Entry 7Y1C (electron microscopy, 3.13 A resolution); this record covers chains A and X of the 8 polymer chains in the assembly.

[Chain A]
Protein: phage connector protein
Organism: Klebsiella phage Kp9
Chain sequence (535 residues; each row starts with the number of its first residue):
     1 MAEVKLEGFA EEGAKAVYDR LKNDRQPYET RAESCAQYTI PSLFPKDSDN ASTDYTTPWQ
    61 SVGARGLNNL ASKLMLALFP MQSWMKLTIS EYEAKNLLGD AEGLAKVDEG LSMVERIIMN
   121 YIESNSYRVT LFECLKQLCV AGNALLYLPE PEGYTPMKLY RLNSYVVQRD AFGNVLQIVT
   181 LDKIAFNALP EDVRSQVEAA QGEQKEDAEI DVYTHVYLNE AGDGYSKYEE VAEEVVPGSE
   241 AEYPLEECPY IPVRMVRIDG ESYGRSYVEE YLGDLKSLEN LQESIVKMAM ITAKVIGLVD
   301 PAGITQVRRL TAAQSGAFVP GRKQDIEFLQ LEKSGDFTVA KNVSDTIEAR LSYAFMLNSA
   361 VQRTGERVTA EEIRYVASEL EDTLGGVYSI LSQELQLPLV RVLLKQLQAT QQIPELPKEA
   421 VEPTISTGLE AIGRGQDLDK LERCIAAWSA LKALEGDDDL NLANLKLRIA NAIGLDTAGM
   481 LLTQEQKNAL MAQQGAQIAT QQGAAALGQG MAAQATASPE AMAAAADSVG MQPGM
Unresolved in the structure: 1-6, 360-375, 427-433

[Chain X]
Protein: phage tail tubular protein A
Organism: Klebsiella phage Kp9
Chain sequence (192 residues; each row starts with the number of its first residue):
     1 MNMQDAYFGS AAELDAVNEM LAAIGESPVT TLDEDGSADV ANARRILNRI NRQIQSKGWA
    61 FNINESATLT PDASTGLIPF RPAYLSILGG QYINRGGWVY DKSTGTDTFS GPITVTLITL
   121 QDYDEMPECF RQWIVTKASR QFNSRFFGAE DVENSLAQEE MEARMACNEY EMDFGQYNML
   181 DGDAYVQGLI GR

[Interface between chain A and chain X]
Contacting residue pairs (5):
  G273(A) - R192(X)
  D274(A) - R192(X)  salt bridge
  K276(A) - R192(X)
  S277(A) - R192(X)  hydrogen bond
  N280(A) - L189(X)  hydrogen bond (side chain-backbone)
Also at the interface, not in a pair above, chain A (8 interface residues in all): S284, I347, R350
Also at the interface, not in a pair above, chain X (4 interface residues in all): Y185, G188

[Summary]
Chain A and chain X form an interface of 8 and 4 residues respectively, with 2 hydrogen bonds and 1 salt
bridge. Polar pairs include D274(A)-R192(X), S277(A)-R192(X) and N280(A)-L189(X).
Here chain A is phage connector protein and chain X is phage tail tubular protein A, both from Klebsiella
phage Kp9. Entry 7Y1C (CryoEM structure of Klebsiella phage Kp9 tail complex applied with C6 symmetry) was
determined by electron microscopy.
